PDB entry 9G3Z | electron microscopy, 4.30 A resolution (low resolution: residue-level contacts below are approximate; hydrogen-bond / salt-bridge calls are withheld) | chains C and c of the 34 polymer chains in the assembly

[Chain C]
Protein: Gamma-tubulin complex component
From: Sus scrofa
UniProtKB: A0A8D1IGH3 (A0A8D1IGH3_PIG); numbering as in UniProt (aligned over 1-905)
Amino-acid sequence (905 residues; numbered 1 to 905; the number before each row is that of its first residue):
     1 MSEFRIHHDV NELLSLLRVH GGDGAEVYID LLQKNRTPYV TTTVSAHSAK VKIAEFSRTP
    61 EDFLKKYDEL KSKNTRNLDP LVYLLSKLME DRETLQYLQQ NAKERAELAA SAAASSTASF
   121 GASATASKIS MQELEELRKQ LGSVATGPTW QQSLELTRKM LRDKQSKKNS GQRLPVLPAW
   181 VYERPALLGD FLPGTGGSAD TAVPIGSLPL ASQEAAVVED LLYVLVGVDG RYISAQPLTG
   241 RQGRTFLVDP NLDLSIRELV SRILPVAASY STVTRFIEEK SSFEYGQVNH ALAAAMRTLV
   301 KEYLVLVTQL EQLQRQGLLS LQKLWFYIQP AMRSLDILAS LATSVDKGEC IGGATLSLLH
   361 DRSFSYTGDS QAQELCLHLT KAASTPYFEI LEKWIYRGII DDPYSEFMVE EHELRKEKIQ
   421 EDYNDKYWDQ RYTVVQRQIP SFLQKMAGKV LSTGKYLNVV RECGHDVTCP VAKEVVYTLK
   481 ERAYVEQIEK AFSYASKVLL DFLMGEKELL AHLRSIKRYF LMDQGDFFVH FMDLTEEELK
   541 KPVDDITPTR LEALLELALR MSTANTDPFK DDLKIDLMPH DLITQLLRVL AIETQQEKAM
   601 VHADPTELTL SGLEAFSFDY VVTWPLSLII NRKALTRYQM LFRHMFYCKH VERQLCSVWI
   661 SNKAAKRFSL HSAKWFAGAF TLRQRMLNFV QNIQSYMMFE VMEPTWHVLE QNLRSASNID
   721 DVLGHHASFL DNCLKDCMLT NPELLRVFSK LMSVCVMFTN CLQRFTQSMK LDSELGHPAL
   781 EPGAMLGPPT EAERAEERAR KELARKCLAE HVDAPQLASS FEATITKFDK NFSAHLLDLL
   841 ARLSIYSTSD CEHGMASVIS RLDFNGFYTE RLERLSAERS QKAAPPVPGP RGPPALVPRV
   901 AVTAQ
Not modelled in the structure: 1-148, 194-201, 594-604, 774-814, 878-905

[Chain c]
Protein: Tubulin gamma chain
From: Sus scrofa
UniProtKB: A0A287BRH5 (A0A287BRH5_PIG); numbering as in UniProt (aligned over 1-451)
Amino-acid sequence (451 residues; each row starts with the number of its first residue):
     1 MPREIITLQL GQCGNQIGFE FWKQLCAEHG ISPEGIVEEF ATEGTDRKDV FFYQADDEHY
    61 IPRAVLLDLE PRVIHSILNS PYAKLYNPEN IYLSEHGGGA GNNWASGFSQ GEKIHEDIFD
   121 IIDREADGSD SLEGFVLCHS IAGGTGSGLG SYLLERLNDR YPKKLVQTYS VFPNQDEMSD
   181 VVVQPYNSLL TLKRLTQNAD CVVVLDNTAL NRIATDRLHI QNPSFSQINQ LVSTIMSAST
   241 TTLRYPGYMN NDLIGLIASL IPTPRLHFLM TGYTPLTTDQ SVASVRKTTV LDVMRRLLQP
   301 KNVMVSTGRD RQTNHCYIAI LNIIQGEVDP TQVHKSLQRI RERKLANFIP WGPASIQVAL
   361 SRKSPYLPSA HRVSGLMMAN HTSISSLFES SCQQYDKLRK REAFLEQFRK EDIFKENFDE
   421 LDRSREVVQE LIDEYHAATR PDYISWGTQE Q
Not modelled in the structure: 279-285, 448-451

[Interface between chain C and chain c]
Pairs across the interface (25; chain C residue first):
  M522(C) with G247(c); Y248(c)
  D523(C) with P246(c); G247(c)
  Q524(C) with P246(c)
  G525(C) with P246(c); G247(c)
  D526(C) with R47(c)
  H530(C) with M1(c)
  T563(C) with D46(c)
  K666(C) with Q197(c)
  R667(C) with Q197(c)
  F680(C) with P262(c)
  Q684(C) with P262(c)
  M698(C) with M249(c)
  R861(C) with A354(c)
  L862(C) with P353(c)
  F864(C) with A354(c)
  N865(C) with F348(c); I349(c); G352(c); P353(c); A354(c)
  F867(C) with G352(c); P353(c)
Also at the interface, not in a pair above, chain C (24 interface residues in all): L521, D533, M561, C656, W659, N662, K663
Also at the interface, not in a pair above, chain c (21 interface residues in all): T45, D49, T196, A258, P264, P350, W351

[In short]
The interface between chain C and chain c involves 24 residues on one side and 21 on the other.
Chain C is Gamma-tubulin complex component and chain c is Tubulin gamma chain, both from Sus scrofa; the
structure, Structure of the Open gamma-Tubulin Ring Complex from Pig Brain, was determined by electron
microscopy, deposited together with 9G3X, 9G3Y and 9G40.
